PDB entry 7PEU | electron microscopy, 7.20 A resolution (low resolution: residue-level contacts below are approximate; hydrogen-bond / salt-bridge calls are withheld) | chains A and I of the 27 polymer chains in the assembly

# Chain A
Molecule: Histone H3.2
From: Homo sapiens
Reference sequence: Q71DI3 (H32_HUMAN); residues 0-135 here correspond to UniProt positions 1-136 (UniProt number = residue number + 1)
Amino-acid sequence (136 residues; numbered 0 to 135; the number before each row is that of its first residue; numbering starts at 0):
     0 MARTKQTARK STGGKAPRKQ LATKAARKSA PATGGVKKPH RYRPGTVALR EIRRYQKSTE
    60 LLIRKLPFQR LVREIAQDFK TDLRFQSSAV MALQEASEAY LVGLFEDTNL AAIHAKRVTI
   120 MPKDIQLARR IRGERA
Disordered / not traced: 0-36, 134-135
Differences from the reference sequence: engineered mutation Ala110 (Cys111 in Q71DI3)
UniProt features mapped onto this chain:
  - modified residue: Arg2 (Asymmetric dimethylarginine), Thr3 (Phosphothreonine), Lys4 (Allysine), Gln5 (5-glutamyl dopamine), Thr6 (Phosphothreonine), Arg8 (Citrulline), Lys9 (N6,N6,N6-trimethyllysine), Ser10 (ADP-ribosylserine), Thr11 (Phosphothreonine), Lys14 (N6-(2-hydroxyisobutyryl)lysine), Arg17 (Asymmetric dimethylarginine), Lys18 (N6-(2-hydroxyisobutyryl)lysine), Lys23 (N6-(2-hydroxyisobutyryl)lysine), Arg26 (Citrulline), Lys27 (N6,N6,N6-trimethyllysine), Ser28 (ADP-ribosylserine), Lys36 (N6,N6,N6-trimethyllysine), Lys37 (N6-methyllysine), Tyr41 (Phosphotyrosine), Lys56 (N6,N6,N6-trimethyllysine) and 8 more in UniProt
  - lipidation: Lys18 (N6-decanoyllysine)

# Chain I
Molecule: 522-nt DNA strand
From: synthetic construct
Sequence (522 nucleotides; row label = number of the first residue in the row):
     1 ATTCCGGATC CCCTGGAGAA TCCCGGTGCC GAGGCCGCTC AATTGGTCGT AGACAGCTCT
    61 AGCACCGCTT AAACGCACGT ACGCGCTGTC CCCCGCGTTT TAACCGCCAA GGGGATTACT
   121 CCCTAGTCTC CAGGCACGTG TCACATATAT ACATCCTGTT CACGTGCCGG ACCCGAGCAT
   181 CCGGATCCCC TGGAGAATCC CGGTGCCGAG GCCGCTCAAT TGGTCGTAGA CAGCTCTAGC
   241 ACCGCTTAAA CGCACGTACG CGCTGTCCCC CGCGTTTTAA CCGCCAAGGG GATTACTCCC
   301 TAGTCTCCAG GCACGTGTCA CATATATACA TCCTGTTCCA GTGCCGGACC CGAGCATCCA
   361 CATCCCCTGG AGAATCCCGG TGCCGAGGCC GCTCAATTGG TCGTAGACAG CTCTAGCACC
   421 GCTTAAACGC ACGTACGCGC TGTCCCCCGC GTTTTAACCG CCAAGGGGAT TACTCCCTAG
   481 TCTCCAGGCA CGTGTCACAT ATATACATCC TGTTCCAGTG CC
Disordered / not traced: 1-2

# Chain A / chain I interface
Pairs across the interface - 25 pairs, chain A then chain I:
  Lys37(A) - DG158(I)
  His39(A) - DC156(I)
  His39(A) - DT157(I)
  Arg40(A) - DC156(I)
  Arg40(A) - DT157(I)
  Tyr41(A) - DC156(I)
  Tyr41(A) - DT157(I)
  Arg42(A) - DA81(I)
  Arg42(A) - DT157(I)
  Pro43(A) - DA81(I)
  Thr45(A) - DC156(I)
  Arg63(A) - DA72(I)
  Arg63(A) - DA73(I)
  Arg72(A) - DC63(I)
  Arg83(A) - DC63(I)
  Phe84(A) - DG62(I)
  Phe84(A) - DC63(I)
  Gln85(A) - DG62(I)
  Ser86(A) - DG62(I)
  Arg116(A) - DG83(I)
  Val117(A) - DC82(I)
  Val117(A) - DG83(I)
  Thr118(A) - DG83(I)
  Met120(A) - DG83(I)
  Met120(A) - DC84(I)
Also at the interface, not in a pair above, chain A (19 interface residues in all): Lys115, Lys122
Also at the interface, not in a pair above, chain I (12 interface residues in all): DT80

# In short
Chain A and chain I form an interface of 19 and 12 residues respectively.
Chain A is Histone H3.2 (Homo sapiens) and chain I is a 522-nt DNA strand (synthetic construct); the
structure, Trinucleosome of the 4x177 nucleosome array containing H1, was determined by electron microscopy
(same publication as 7PET, 7PEV, 7PEW, 7PEX, 7PEY, 7PEZ and 16 further entries).
